Entry 5K5G (solution NMR); this record covers chains A and C of the 3 polymer chains in the assembly.

Chain A:
Name: Islet amyloid polypeptide
Source organism: Homo sapiens
Reference sequence: P10997 (IAPP_HUMAN); residues 1-37 here correspond to UniProt positions 34-70 (UniProt number = residue number + 33)
Chain sequence (37 residues; row label = number of the first residue in the row):
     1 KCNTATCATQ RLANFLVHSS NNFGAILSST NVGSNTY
Not modelled in the structure: 1-9, 31-37
Reported in the primary citation:
  - contacts within the chain: Phe15-Phe23

Chain C:
Name: HI18
Source organism: synthetic construct
Chain sequence (69 residues; each row starts with the number of its first residue; numbers below 1 keep their minus sign (Met-9 is residue -9)):
    -9 MHHHHHHVNS VDNKFNKEME SAGGEIVYLP NLNPDQLCAF IHSIHDDPSQ SANLLAEAKK
    51 LNDAQAPKW
Not modelled in the structure: -9 to 12, 57-59

Interface between chain A and chain C:
Contacting residue pairs (30; chain A residue first):
  Arg11(A) - Pro38(C)
  Arg11(A) - Ser39(C)
  Arg11(A) - Ser41(C)
  Arg11(A) - Ala42(C)
  Leu12(A) - Pro38(C)
  Leu12(A) - Ser41(C)
  Ala13(A) - Leu45(C)
  Leu16(A) - Tyr18(C)
  Val17(A) - Tyr18(C)
  His18(A) - Tyr18(C)
  Asn22(A) - Tyr18(C)
  Asn22(A) - Pro20(C)
  Phe23(A) - Tyr18(C)
  Phe23(A) - Leu19(C)
  Phe23(A) - Pro20(C)
  Phe23(A) - Leu27(C)
  Gly24(A) - Val17(C)
  Gly24(A) - Tyr18(C)
  Gly24(A) - Leu19(C)
  Ala25(A) - Ile16(C)
  Ala25(A) - Val17(C)
  Ala25(A) - Tyr18(C)
  Ile26(A) - Gly14(C)
  Ile26(A) - Glu15(C)
  Ile26(A) - Ile16(C)
  Leu27(A) - Gly14(C)
  Leu27(A) - Glu15(C)
  Leu27(A) - Ser41(C)
  Leu27(A) - Ala42(C)
  Leu27(A) - Leu45(C)
Other interface residues (no listed pair), chain A (15 interface residues in all): Gln10, Ser28, Thr30
Other interface residues (no listed pair), chain C (16 interface residues in all): Gly13, Leu22, Ile34
The authors on this interface:
  - residue pairs: Leu27(C)-Phe23(A) (hydrophobic contact)
  - interface residues, chain A: Leu12(A), Ala13(A), Ala25(A), Leu27(A)

In short:
15 residues of chain A face 16 of chain C across their interface. The paper describes a hydrophobic contact
between Leu27(C) and Phe23(A). The paper reports interface residues Leu12(A), Ala13(A) and Ala25(A) among
others; contacts within the chain involving Phe23(A) and Phe15(A).
Here chain A is Islet amyloid polypeptide (Homo sapiens) and chain C is HI18 (synthetic construct). Entry 5K5G
(Structure of human islet amyloid polypeptide in complex with an engineered binding protein) was determined by
solution NMR.
